7MKH - chains A and B of the 10 polymer chains in the assembly; structure by electron microscopy, 3.30 A resolution.

== Chain A (and B) ==
Protein: Isoform Tau-F of Microtubule-associated protein tau
Source organism: Homo sapiens
Notes: chain B of this document is another copy of the same molecule, construct and numbering; everything in this record applies to it too
UniProtKB: P10636-8 (TAU-8_HUMAN); residue numbers follow UniProt; this construct covers 1-441
Chain sequence (441 residues; each row starts with the number of its first residue):
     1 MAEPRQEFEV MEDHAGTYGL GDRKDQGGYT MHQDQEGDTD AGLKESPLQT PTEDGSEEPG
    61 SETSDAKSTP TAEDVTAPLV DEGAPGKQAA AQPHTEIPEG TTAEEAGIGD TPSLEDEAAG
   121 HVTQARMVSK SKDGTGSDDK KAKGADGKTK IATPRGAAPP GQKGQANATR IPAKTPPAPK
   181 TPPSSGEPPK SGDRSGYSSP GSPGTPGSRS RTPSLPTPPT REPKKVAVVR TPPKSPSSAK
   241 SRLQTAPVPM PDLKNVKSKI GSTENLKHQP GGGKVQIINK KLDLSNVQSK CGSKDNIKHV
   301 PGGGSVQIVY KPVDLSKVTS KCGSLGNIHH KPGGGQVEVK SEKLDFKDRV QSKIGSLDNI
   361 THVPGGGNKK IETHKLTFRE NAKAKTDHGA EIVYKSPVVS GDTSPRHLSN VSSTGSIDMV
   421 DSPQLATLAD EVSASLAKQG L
Disordered / not traced: 1-304, 380-441
Reported in the primary citation:
  - self-association interface (contacts with another copy of this molecule): Pro-332 to Gln-336

== Chain A / chain B interface ==
Pairs across the interface (5):
  Lys-331(A) with Gln-336(B), hydrogen bond (backbone-side chain); Glu-338(B), salt bridge
  Pro-332(A) with Gln-336(B)
  Gly-333(A) with Gln-336(B)
  Gly-334(A) with Gly-334(B), hydrogen bond (backbone-backbone)
Other interface residues (no listed pair), chain A (5 interface residues in all): Gly-335
Other interface residues (no listed pair), chain B (5 interface residues in all): Gly-333, Gly-335
From the paper, about this interface:
  - interface residues, chain A: Pro-332(A), Gly-333(A)

== In short ==
The chain A/chain B interface involves 5 residues from each chain, with 2 hydrogen bonds and 1 salt bridge.
Polar pairs include Lys-331(A)/Glu-338(B), Lys-331(A)/Gln-336(B) and Gly-334(A)/Gly-334(B). The paper reports
interface residues Pro-332(A) and Gly-333(A); a self-association interface involving Pro-332(A).
Chain A and chain B are both Isoform Tau-F of Microtubule-associated protein tau (Homo sapiens); the
structure, Paired helical tau filament extracted from GSS Patient brain tissue | tau filament from Gerstmann
Straussler ..., was determined by electron microscopy (same publication as 7MKF and 7MKG).
